Entry 6AWB (electron microscopy, 6.70 A resolution (low resolution: residue-level contacts below are approximate; hydrogen-bond / salt-bridge calls are withheld)); this record covers chains A and M of the 27 polymer chains in the assembly.

# Chain A
Molecule: 16S rRNA
From: Escherichia coli
Sequence (1539 nucleotides; each row starts with the number of its first residue):
     2 AAUUGAAGAG UUUGAUCAUG GCUCAGAUUG AACGCUGGCG GCAGGCCUAA CACAUGCAAG
    62 UCGAACGGUA ACAGGAAGAA GCUUGCUUCU UUGCUGACGA GUGGCGGACG GGUGAGUAAU
   122 GUCUGGGAAA CUGCCUGAUG GAGGGGGAUA ACUACUGGAA ACGGUAGCUA AUACCGCAUA
   182 ACGUCGCAAG ACCAAAGAGG GGGACCUUCG GGCCUCUUGC CAUCGGAUGU GCCCAGAUGG
   242 GAUUAGCUAG UAGGUGGGGU AACGGCUCAC CUAGGCGACG AUCCCUAGCU GGUCUGAGAG
   302 GAUGACCAGC CACACUGGAA CUGAGACACG GUCCAGACUC CUACGGGAGG CAGCAGUGGG
   362 GAAUAUUGCA CAAUGGGCGC AAGCCUGAUG CAGCCAUGCC GCGUGUAUGA AGAAGGCCUU
   422 CGGGUUGUAA AGUACUUUCA GCGGGGAGGA AGGGAGUAAA GUUAAUACCU UUGCUCAUUG
   482 ACGUUACCCG CAGAAGAAGC ACCGGCUAAC UCCGUGCCAG CAGCCGCGGU AAUACGGAGG
   542 GUGCAAGCGU UAAUCGGAAU UACUGGGCGU AAAGCGCACG CAGGCGGUUU GUUAAGUCAG
   602 AUGUGAAAUC CCCGGGCUCA ACCUGGGAAC UGCAUCUGAU ACUGGCAAGC UUGAGUCUCG
   662 UAGAGGGGGG UAGAAUUCCA GGUGUAGCGG UGAAAUGCGU AGAGAUCUGG AGGAAUACCG
   722 GUGGCGAAGG CGGCCCCCUG GACGAAGACU GACGCUCAGG UGCGAAAGCG UGGGGAGCAA
   782 ACAGGAUUAG AUACCCUGGU AGUCCACGCC GUAAACGAUG UCGACUUGGA GGUUGUGCCC
   842 UUGAGGCGUG GCUUCCGGAG CUAACGCGUU AAGUCGACCG CCUGGGGAGU ACGGCCGCAA
   902 GGUUAAAACU CAAAUGAAUU GACGGGGGCC CGCACAAGCG GUGGAGCAUG UGGUUUAAUU
   962 CGAUGCAACG CGAAGAACCU UACCUGGUCU UGACAUCCAC GGAAGUUUUC AGAGAUGAGA
  1022 AUGUGCCUUC GGGAACCGUG AGACAGGUGC UGCAUGGCUG UCGUCAGCUC GUGUUGUGAA
  1082 AUGUUGGGUU AAGUCCCGCA ACGAGCGCAA CCCUUAUCCU UUGUUGCCAG CGGUCCGGCC
  1142 GGGAACUCAA AGGAGACUGC CAGUGAUAAA CUGGAGGAAG GUGGGGAUGA CGUCAAGUCA
  1202 UCAUGGCCCU UACGACCAGG GCUACACACG UGCUACAAUG GCGCAUACAA AGAGAAGCGA
  1262 CCUCGCGAGA GCAAGCGGAC CUCAUAAAGU GCGUCGUAGU CCGGAUUGGA GUCUGCAACU
  1322 CGACUCCAUG AAGUCGGAAU CGCUAGUAAU CGUGGAUCAG AAUGCCACGG UGAAUACGUU
  1382 CCCGGGCCUU GUACACACCG CCCGUCACAC CAUGGGAGUG GGUUGCAAAA GAAGUAGGUA
  1442 GCUUAACCUU CGGGAGGGCG CUUACCACUU UGUGAUUCAU GACUGGGGUG AAGUCGUAAC
  1502 AAGGUAACCG UAGGGGAACC UGCGGUUGGA UCACCUCCU
Unresolved in the structure: 1400-1495

# Chain M
Name: 30S ribosomal protein S10
From: Escherichia coli
Reference sequence: B7MCT6 (RS10_ECO45); residue numbers follow UniProt; this construct covers 5-102
Sequence (98 residues; row label = number of the first residue in the row):
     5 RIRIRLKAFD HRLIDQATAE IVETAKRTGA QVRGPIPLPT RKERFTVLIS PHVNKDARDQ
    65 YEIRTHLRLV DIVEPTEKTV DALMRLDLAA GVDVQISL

# How chain A and chain M interact
Contacting residue pairs (51):
  G963(A) with His-56(M)
  A969(A) with Val-57(M); Asn-58(M)
  C972(A) with His-56(M); Val-57(M); Lys-59(M)
  G973(A) with His-56(M); Lys-59(M)
  A975(A) with Thr-50(M)
  C1059(A) with Ile-53(M)
  U1060(A) with Ile-53(M); Ser-54(M); Ala-61(M)
  G1061(A) with Asn-58(M); Ala-61(M)
  C1114(A) with Arg-68(M)
  U1115(A) with Arg-68(M)
  U1123(A) with Gly-38(M)
  G1124(A) with Arg-37(M)
  U1125(A) with Ile-40(M); Leu-42(M)
  U1126(A) with Arg-7(M); Arg-9(M); Leu-73(M)
  A1150(A) with Pro-41(M)
  A1151(A) with Thr-44(M); His-70(M); Arg-72(M)
  A1152(A) with His-15(M); His-70(M)
  G1198(A) with Pro-55(M); His-56(M)
  U1199(A) with His-56(M)
  U1202(A) with Pro-55(M)
  A1252(A) with Arg-48(M)
  G1253(A) with Thr-44(M); Arg-45(M); Lys-46(M); Arg-48(M)
  A1254(A) with Arg-45(M); Glu-47(M)
  G1278(A) with Gln-99(M)
  G1279(A) with Arg-9(M); Gln-99(M)
  A1280(A) with Arg-9(M); Pro-43(M)
  C1366(A) with Arg-62(M)
  C1367(A) with Thr-50(M); Gln-64(M)
  A1368(A) with Arg-48(M); Gln-64(M)
Interface residues without a listed pair, chain A (31 interface residues in all): A968, C970
Interface residues without a listed pair, chain M (34 interface residues in all): Pro-39, Leu-52, Leu-71, Ser-101

# In short
31 residues of chain A and 34 residues of chain M are in contact.
Chain A is 16S rRNA and chain M is 30S ribosomal protein S10, both from Escherichia coli; the structure,
Structure of 30S ribosomal subunit and RNA polymerase complex in non-rotated state, was determined by electron
microscopy (same publication as 6AWC and 6AWD).
